7VMY - chain A; structure by X-ray diffraction, 1.77 A resolution.

# Chain A
Molecule: LynF/TruF/PatF family peptide O-prenyltransferase
Source organism: Limnothrix sp. CACIAM 69d
UniProt: A0A372DCN7 (A0A372DCN7_9CYAN); residue numbers follow UniProt; this construct covers 1-302
Sequence (302 residues; each row starts with the number of its first residue):
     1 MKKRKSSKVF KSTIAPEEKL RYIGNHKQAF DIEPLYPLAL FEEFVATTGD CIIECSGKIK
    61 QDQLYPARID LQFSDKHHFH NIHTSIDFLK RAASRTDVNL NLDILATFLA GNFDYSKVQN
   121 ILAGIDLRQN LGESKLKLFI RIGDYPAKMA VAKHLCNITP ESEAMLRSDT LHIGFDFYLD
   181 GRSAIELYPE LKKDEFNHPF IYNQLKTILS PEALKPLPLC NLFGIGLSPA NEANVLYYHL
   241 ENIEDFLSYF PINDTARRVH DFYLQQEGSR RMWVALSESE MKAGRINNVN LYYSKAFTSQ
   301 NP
Unresolved in the structure: 1-8
Metal / ion sites: Mg2+: Glu186 (together with geranyl S-thiolodiphosphate)
Residues lining bound ligands: geranyl S-thiolodiphosphate (GST): Lys58, Arg68, Asp126, Lys135, Lys137, Phe139, Asp176, Glu186, Tyr188, Glu232, Ala233, Asn234, Val235, Tyr237, Ala275, Leu276, Ser277, Asn288, Asn290, Tyr292

# Summary
Ligands of chain A: geranyl S-thiolodiphosphate.
Chain A is LynF/TruF/PatF family peptide O-prenyltransferase (Limnothrix sp. CACIAM 69d); the structure,
Crystal structure of LimF prenyltransferase bound with GSPP, was determined by X-ray diffraction together with
7VMW from the same study.
